Entry 6DSU (X-ray diffraction, 1.98 A resolution); this record covers chains T and A of the 3 polymer chains in the assembly.

[Chain T]
Molecule: 11-nt DNA strand
Sequence (11 nucleotides; numbered 4 to 14; the number before each row is that of its first residue):
     4 ACGTGATCGC A

[Chain A]
Molecule: DNA polymerase I
From: Geobacillus stearothermophilus
Notes: EC 2.7.7.7
UniProt: E1C9K5 (E1C9K5_GEOSE); residues 297-876 here correspond to UniProt positions 1-580 (UniProt number = residue number - 296)
Amino-acid sequence (580 residues; each row starts with the number of its first residue):
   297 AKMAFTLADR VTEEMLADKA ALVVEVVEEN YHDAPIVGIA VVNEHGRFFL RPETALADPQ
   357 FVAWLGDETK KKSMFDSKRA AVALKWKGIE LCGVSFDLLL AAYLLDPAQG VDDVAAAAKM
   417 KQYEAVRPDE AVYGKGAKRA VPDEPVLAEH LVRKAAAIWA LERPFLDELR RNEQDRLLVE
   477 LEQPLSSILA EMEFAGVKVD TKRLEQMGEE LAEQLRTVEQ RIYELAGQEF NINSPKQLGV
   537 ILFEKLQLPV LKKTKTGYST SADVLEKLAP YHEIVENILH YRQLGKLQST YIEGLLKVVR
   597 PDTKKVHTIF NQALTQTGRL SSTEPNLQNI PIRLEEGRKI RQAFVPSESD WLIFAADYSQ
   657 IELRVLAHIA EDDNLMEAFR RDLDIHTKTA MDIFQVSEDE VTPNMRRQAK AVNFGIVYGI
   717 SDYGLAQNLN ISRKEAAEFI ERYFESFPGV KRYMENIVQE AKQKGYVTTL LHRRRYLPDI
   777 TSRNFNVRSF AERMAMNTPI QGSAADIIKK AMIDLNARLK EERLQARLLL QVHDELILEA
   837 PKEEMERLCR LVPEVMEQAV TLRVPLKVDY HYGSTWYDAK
Disordered / not traced: 297-299
Sequence notes: conflict Thr550 (Ser254 in E1C9K5)
Ligand contacts: DZ4 (2'-deoxy-5'-O-[(R)-hydroxy{[(R)-hydroxy(phosphonooxy)phosphoryl]amino}phosphoryl]adenosine): Arg615, Asp653, Tyr654, Gln656, Glu658, Asp680, Ile681, His682, Arg702, Lys706, Val713, Tyr714, Gln797, Asp830
Reported in the primary citation:
  - binding site for DZ4: Tyr714
  - conformationally variable residues (side-chain flip): Tyr714

[Interface between chain T and chain A]
Pairs across the interface (31):
  DA4(T) - Phe710(A)  base contact
  DA4(T) - Tyr714(A)  sugar contact
  DA4(T) - Gly715(A)  sugar contact
  DA4(T) - Ile716(A)  sugar contact
  DA4(T) - Phe786(A)  sugar contact
  DA4(T) - Met790(A)  phosphate contact
  DC5(T) - Arg771(A)  salt bridge to the phosphate
  DC5(T) - Phe786(A)  phosphate contact
  DC5(T) - Met790(A)  phosphate contact
  DG6(T) - Leu610(A)  phosphate contact
  DG6(T) - Thr611(A)  phosphate contact
  DG6(T) - Gln612(A)  hydrogen bond to the phosphate
  DT7(T) - Leu610(A)  phosphate contact
  DT7(T) - Ser617(A)  phosphate contact
  DT7(T) - Ser618(A)  sugar contact
  DT7(T) - Thr619(A)  sugar contact
  DT7(T) - Asn622(A)  hydrogen bond to the sugar
  DT7(T) - Asn625(A)  base contact
  DG8(T) - Lys582(A)  base contact
  DG8(T) - Thr619(A)  phosphate contact
  DG8(T) - Glu620(A)  hydrogen bond to the phosphate
  DA9(T) - Ser585(A)  phosphate contact
  DA9(T) - Thr586(A)  sugar contact
  DT10(T) - Asn529(A)  phosphate contact
  DT10(T) - Ser585(A)  phosphate contact
  DC11(T) - Asn527(A)  hydrogen bond to the phosphate
  DC11(T) - Asn529(A)  sugar contact
  DC11(T) - Ser530(A)  hydrogen bond to the phosphate
  DG12(T) - Ser530(A)  hydrogen bond to the phosphate
  DG12(T) - Lys532(A)  hydrogen bond to the phosphate
  DG12(T) - Gln533(A)  phosphate contact
Interface residues without a listed pair, chain T (10 interface residues in all): DC13
Interface residues without a listed pair, chain A (26 interface residues in all): Gly590, Arg789

[Overview]
Chain T and chain A form an interface of 10 and 26 residues respectively; the contacts include 7 hydrogen
bonds and 1 salt bridge. Polar contacts include DT7(T)-Asn622(A), DG6(T)-Gln612(A) and DG8(T)-Glu620(A). Chain
A binds compound DZ4. The paper reports a binding site for DZ4 at Tyr714(A); conformational variability at
Tyr714(A).
Here chain T is an 11-nt DNA strand and chain A is DNA polymerase I (Geobacillus stearothermophilus). Entry
6DSU (Bst DNA polymerase I pre-insertion complex structure) was determined by X-ray diffraction, deposited
together with 6DSV, 6DSW, 6DSX and 6DSY.
